Entry 2DWM (X-ray diffraction, 3.15 A resolution); this record covers chains A and B of the 3 polymer chains in the assembly.

# Chain A (and B)
Molecule: Primosomal protein N
Source organism: Escherichia coli
Notes: EC 3.6.1.-; chain B of this document is another copy of the same molecule, construct and numbering; everything in this record applies to it too
UniProt: P17888 (PRIA_ECOLI); numbering as in UniProt (aligned over 1-105)
Chain sequence (105 residues; numbered 1 to 105; the number before each row is that of its first residue):
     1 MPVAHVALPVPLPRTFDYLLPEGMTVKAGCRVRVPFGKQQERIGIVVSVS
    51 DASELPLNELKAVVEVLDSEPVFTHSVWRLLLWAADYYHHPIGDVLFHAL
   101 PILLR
From the paper describing this entry:
  - binding site for the 2-nt DNA strand: Phe-16, Asp-17, Tyr-18, Gly-37, Lys-61
  - binding site for the 2-nt DNA strand: Leu-55
  - specificity-determining residues: Asp-17
  - mutagenesis - Y18A: decreased expression (proposed by the authors, not directly observed)

# How chain A and chain B interact
Contacting residue pairs (101; chain A residue first):
  Met-1(A) / Leu-20(B)
  Met-1(A) / Asp-51(B)
  Pro-2(A) / Tyr-18(B)
  Pro-2(A) / Leu-19(B)
  Pro-2(A) / Leu-20(B)  hydrogen bond (backbone-backbone)
  Pro-2(A) / Asp-51(B)
  Val-3(A) / Asp-17(B)
  Val-3(A) / Tyr-18(B)
  Val-3(A) / Val-49(B)
  Val-3(A) / Ser-50(B)
  Val-3(A) / Ser-53(B)
  Ala-4(A) / Phe-16(B)
  Ala-4(A) / Asp-17(B)
  Ala-4(A) / Tyr-18(B)
  Ala-4(A) / Ser-48(B)
  Ala-4(A) / Val-49(B)  hydrophobic
  His-5(A) / Thr-15(B)
  His-5(A) / Asp-17(B)  salt bridge
  His-5(A) / Val-47(B)  hydrogen bond (backbone-backbone)
  His-5(A) / Ser-48(B)  hydrogen bond (backbone-backbone)
  His-5(A) / Ser-50(B)  hydrogen bond
  His-5(A) / Ala-52(B)  hydrogen bond (side chain-backbone)
  Val-6(A) / Thr-15(B)
  Val-6(A) / Phe-16(B)  hydrogen bond (backbone-backbone)
  Val-6(A) / Ile-45(B)
  Val-6(A) / Val-47(B)
  Ala-7(A) / Thr-15(B)
  Ala-7(A) / Ile-45(B)  hydrogen bond (backbone-backbone)
  Ala-7(A) / Val-47(B)  hydrophobic
  Ala-7(A) / Gly-93(B)
  Ala-7(A) / Leu-96(B)  hydrophobic
  Ala-7(A) / Phe-97(B)
  Leu-8(A) / Phe-16(B)  hydrophobic
  Leu-8(A) / Phe-36(B)  hydrophobic
  Leu-8(A) / Ile-43(B)
  Leu-8(A) / Gly-44(B)
  Leu-8(A) / Gly-93(B)
  Leu-8(A) / Phe-97(B)
  Pro-9(A) / Ile-43(B)
  Pro-9(A) / Phe-97(B)
  Val-10(A) / Arg-14(B)
  Val-10(A) / Phe-16(B)  hydrophobic
  Arg-14(A) / Val-10(B)
  Arg-14(A) / Arg-14(B)
  Arg-14(A) / Pro-91(B)
  Thr-15(A) / His-5(B)  hydrogen bond (side chain-backbone)
  Thr-15(A) / Val-6(B)  hydrogen bond (side chain-backbone)
  Thr-15(A) / Ala-7(B)
  Phe-16(A) / Ala-4(B)
  Phe-16(A) / His-5(B)
  Phe-16(A) / Val-6(B)  hydrogen bond (backbone-backbone)
  Phe-16(A) / Val-10(B)  hydrophobic
  Asp-17(A) / Ala-4(B)
  Asp-17(A) / His-5(B)  salt bridge
  Tyr-18(A) / Pro-2(B)
  Tyr-18(A) / Val-3(B)
  Tyr-18(A) / Ala-4(B)  hydrogen bond (backbone-backbone)
  Tyr-18(A) / Val-6(B)  hydrophobic
  Tyr-18(A) / Leu-8(B)
  Leu-19(A) / Pro-2(B)
  Leu-20(A) / Met-1(B)
  Leu-20(A) / Pro-2(B)  hydrogen bond (backbone-backbone)
  Leu-20(A) / Ala-4(B)  hydrophobic
  Val-34(A) / Leu-8(B)  hydrophobic
  Phe-36(A) / Leu-8(B)  hydrophobic
  Ile-43(A) / Leu-8(B)
  Gly-44(A) / Ala-7(B)
  Gly-44(A) / Leu-8(B)
  Ile-45(A) / Val-6(B)
  Ile-45(A) / Ala-7(B)  hydrogen bond (backbone-backbone)
  Val-46(A) / Val-6(B)  hydrophobic
  Val-47(A) / His-5(B)
  Ser-48(A) / His-5(B)  hydrogen bond (backbone-backbone)
  Val-49(A) / Met-1(B)
  Val-49(A) / Val-3(B)
  Ser-50(A) / Met-1(B)
  Ser-50(A) / Pro-2(B)
  Ser-50(A) / Val-3(B)  hydrogen bond (backbone-backbone)
  Ser-50(A) / His-5(B)  hydrogen bond
  Asp-51(A) / Met-1(B)
  Asp-51(A) / Pro-2(B)
  Asp-51(A) / Val-3(B)
  Ala-52(A) / Val-3(B)
  Ala-52(A) / His-5(B)
  Ser-53(A) / Val-3(B)
  Glu-54(A) / Phe-36(B)
  Leu-57(A) / Val-3(B)  hydrophobic
  Leu-60(A) / Val-3(B)  hydrophobic
  Tyr-88(A) / His-90(B)
  His-89(A) / His-89(B)
  His-89(A) / His-90(B)  hydrogen bond (backbone-side chain)
  His-89(A) / Pro-91(B)
  His-89(A) / Asp-94(B)  salt bridge
  His-90(A) / Tyr-88(B)  hydrogen bond (side chain-backbone)
  His-90(A) / His-89(B)  hydrogen bond (side chain-backbone)
  His-90(A) / His-90(B)
  Pro-91(A) / His-89(B)
  Pro-91(A) / Pro-91(B)  hydrophobic
  Gly-93(A) / Ala-7(B)
  Asp-94(A) / His-89(B)
  Phe-97(A) / Pro-9(B)  hydrophobic
Also at the interface, not in a pair above, chain A (44 interface residues in all): Val-32, Arg-42, Val-63, Ile-92
Also at the interface, not in a pair above, chain B (42 interface residues in all): Leu-12, Gly-37, Val-46, Leu-60, Ile-92, His-98

# Overview
44 residues of chain A and 42 residues of chain B are in contact, with 19 hydrogen bonds and 3 salt bridges.
Among the polar pairs are His-5(A)/Asp-17(B), His-89(A)/Asp-94(B) and His-5(A)/Ser-50(B). From the paper: a
binding site for the 2-nt DNA strand at Phe-16(A), Asp-17(A) and Tyr-18(A) among others; Y18A of chain A
reduces expression.
Both chains are Primosomal protein N (Escherichia coli). Entry 2DWM (Crystal structure of the PriA protein
complexed with oligonucleotides) was determined by X-ray diffraction, deposited together with 2D7G, 2D7H, 2DWL
and 2DWN.
